PDB entry 6Q3G | electron microscopy, 3.80 A resolution | chains C2 and N2 of the 668 polymer chains in the assembly

Chain C2 (and N2):
Name: Minor structural protein
From: Staphylococcus phage P68
Notes: chain N2 of this document is another copy of the same molecule, construct and numbering; everything in this record applies to it too
UniProt: Q859I6 (Q859I6_9CAUD); residue numbers follow UniProt; this construct covers 1-647
Sequence (647 residues; each row starts with the number of its first residue):
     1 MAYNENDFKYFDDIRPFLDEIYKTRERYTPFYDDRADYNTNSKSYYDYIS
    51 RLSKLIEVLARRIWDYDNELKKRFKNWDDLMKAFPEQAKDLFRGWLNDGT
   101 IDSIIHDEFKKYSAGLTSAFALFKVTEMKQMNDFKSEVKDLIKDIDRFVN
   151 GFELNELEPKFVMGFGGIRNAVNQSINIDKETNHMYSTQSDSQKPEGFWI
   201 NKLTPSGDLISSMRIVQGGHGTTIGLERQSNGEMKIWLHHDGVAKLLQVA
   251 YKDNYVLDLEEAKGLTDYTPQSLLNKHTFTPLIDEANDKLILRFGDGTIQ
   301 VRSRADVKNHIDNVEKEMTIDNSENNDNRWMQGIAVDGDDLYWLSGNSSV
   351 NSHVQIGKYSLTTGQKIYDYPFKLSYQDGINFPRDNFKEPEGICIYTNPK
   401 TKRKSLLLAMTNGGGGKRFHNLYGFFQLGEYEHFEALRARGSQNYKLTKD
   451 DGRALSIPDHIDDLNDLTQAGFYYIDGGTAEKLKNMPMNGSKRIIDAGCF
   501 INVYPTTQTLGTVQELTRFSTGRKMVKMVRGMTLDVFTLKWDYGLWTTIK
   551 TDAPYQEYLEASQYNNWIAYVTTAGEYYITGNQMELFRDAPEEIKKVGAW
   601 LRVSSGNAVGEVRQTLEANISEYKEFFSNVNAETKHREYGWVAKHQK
Not modelled in the structure: 1-138, 322-327, 646-647
From the paper describing this entry:
  - self-association interface (contacts with another copy of this molecule): Q229 to Q271, S349 to N386

How chain C2 and chain N2 interact:
Contacting residue pairs (174):
  I142(C2) with I142(N2), hydrophobic
  D146(C2) with L141(N2); I145(N2)
  V149(C2) with F148(N2), hydrophobic
  N150(C2) with I145(N2)
  F161(C2) with D450(N2)
  G164(C2) with D450(N2), hydrogen bond (backbone-side chain)
  G166(C2) with D451(N2)
  G167(C2) with R453(N2), hydrogen bond (backbone-side chain)
  I168(C2) with R453(N2), hydrogen bond (backbone-side chain)
  R169(C2) with R453(N2)
  E181(C2) with I380(N2)
  T182(C2) with G379(N2); I380(N2), hydrogen bond (backbone-backbone); F382(N2)
  N183(C2) with S375(N2), hydrogen bond; I380(N2)
  H184(C2) with D378(N2), hydrogen bond (side chain-backbone); F382(N2)
  T204(C2) with D378(N2)
  P205(C2) with Q377(N2); D378(N2); G379(N2)
  D208(C2) with D450(N2); D451(N2)
  R384(C2) with S456(N2), hydrogen bond (side chain-backbone); P458(N2)
  D385(C2) with P458(N2); D459(N2), hydrogen bond (side chain-backbone)
  N398(C2) with E158(N2), hydrogen bond
  K400(C2) with N155(N2), hydrogen bond (side chain-backbone); E156(N2); L157(N2); Y370(N2)
  T401(C2) with E158(N2)
  R403(C2) with F148(N2)
  G414(C2) with D459(N2)
  K417(C2) with S456(N2); I457(N2), hydrogen bond (side chain-backbone); P458(N2); D459(N2), salt bridge
  F419(C2) with K449(N2)
  L428(C2) with F148(N2)
  E432(C2) with K160(N2), salt bridge; Y431(N2)
  H433(C2) with E158(N2), salt bridge
  E435(C2) with E435(N2)
  A436(C2) with K160(N2); F161(N2); Y431(N2)
  L437(C2) with S375(N2)
  A439(C2) with F161(N2); R438(N2)
  R440(C2) with F161(N2); Q377(N2); F419(N2)
  Q443(C2) with S442(N2); Q443(N2), hydrogen bond (backbone-backbone)
  N444(C2) with R438(N2); G441(N2); S442(N2), hydrogen bond
  Y445(C2) with D208(N2); G441(N2); Q443(N2)
  K446(C2) with R440(N2), hydrogen bond (side chain-backbone); G441(N2), hydrogen bond (backbone-backbone); S442(N2), hydrogen bond (side chain-backbone); Q443(N2); N444(N2)
  L447(C2) with Q443(N2), hydrogen bond (backbone-side chain)
  T448(C2) with Q443(N2), hydrogen bond; P505(N2)
  K449(C2) with Y445(N2); Q508(N2), hydrogen bond
  D450(C2) with N444(N2), hydrogen bond; Y445(N2)
  D451(C2) with Y445(N2)
  G452(C2) with Y445(N2); A470(N2); P505(N2); T506(N2), hydrogen bond (backbone-backbone)
  R453(C2) with T506(N2); T507(N2); Q508(N2), hydrogen bond (side chain-backbone); L510(N2)
  A454(C2) with P505(N2); T506(N2), hydrogen bond (backbone-backbone)
  S456(C2) with Q508(N2)
  F472(C2) with Y504(N2), hydrophobic; P505(N2), hydrophobic
  Y474(C2) with T507(N2)
  F500(C2) with Y504(N2), hydrophobic; P505(N2); T507(N2); V513(N2), hydrophobic
  Q508(C2) with N170(N2), hydrogen bond; G416(N2); K417(N2); R418(N2), hydrogen bond (side chain-backbone)
  F519(C2) with T507(N2); T512(N2); V513(N2), hydrophobic; G531(N2); M532(N2); T533(N2)
  T521(C2) with G531(N2); M532(N2); G544(N2); L545(N2)
  G522(C2) with L545(N2)
  R523(C2) with L545(N2)
  K524(C2) with T547(N2)
  M525(C2) with V513(N2), hydrophobic; R530(N2); G531(N2); T547(N2), hydrogen bond (backbone-side chain)
  K527(C2) with Y504(N2), hydrogen bond; E515(N2), salt bridge; I549(N2)
  V536(C2) with R169(N2); W199(N2)
  F537(C2) with Q193(N2); V256(N2)
  L539(C2) with I168(N2), hydrophobic; W199(N2), hydrophobic; N254(N2); Y255(N2)
  I549(C2) with I549(N2), hydrophobic
  K550(C2) with I549(N2); K550(N2), hydrogen bond (backbone-backbone)
  T551(C2) with T547(N2); T548(N2); I549(N2)
  D552(C2) with T547(N2); T548(N2), hydrogen bond (backbone-backbone); A574(N2); S605(N2)
  A553(C2) with L545(N2), hydrophobic; W546(N2); T547(N2); S605(N2); G606(N2), hydrogen bond (backbone-backbone)
  P554(C2) with L545(N2), hydrophobic; W546(N2); G606(N2); A632(N2), hydrophobic
  Y555(C2) with L545(N2), hydrophobic; G606(N2)
  Q556(C2) with G606(N2); N607(N2); A608(N2)
  E576(C2) with S604(N2); S605(N2), hydrogen bond
  Y578(C2) with N607(N2); A608(N2)
  T580(C2) with A608(N2)
  W600(C2) with S604(N2); S605(N2), hydrogen bond (side chain-backbone); G606(N2); N607(N2); R613(N2); N629(N2)
  E617(C2) with R613(N2), salt bridge
  A618(C2) with R613(N2), hydrogen bond (backbone-side chain)
  N619(C2) with N607(N2); R613(N2); N629(N2), hydrogen bond
  I620(C2) with R613(N2), hydrogen bond (backbone-side chain); F627(N2); Y639(N2)
  S621(C2) with V642(N2)
  E622(C2) with F627(N2)
  Y623(C2) with F627(N2), hydrophobic; K644(N2)
Interface residues without a listed pair, chain C2 (93 interface residues in all): I145, M163, F165, N170, K180, G207, R228, G415, R438, T509, L510, T517, S520
Interface residues without a listed pair, chain N2 (98 interface residues in all): V149, L209, R214, Y376, N421, L428, G429, E432, A439, L447, Y473, G511, V529, D542, G610, E611, A643
The authors on this interface:
  - interface residues, chain N2: S349(N2)

In short:
93 residues of chain C2 and 98 residues of chain N2 are in contact, with 35 hydrogen bonds and 5 salt bridges.
Polar contacts include K417(C2)-D459(N2), E432(C2)-K160(N2) and H433(C2)-E158(N2). The paper reports the
interface residue S349(N2); a self-association interface involving Q229(C2) and S349(C2).
Both chains are Minor structural protein (Staphylococcus phage P68). Entry 6Q3G (Structure of native
bacteriophage P68) was determined by electron microscopy (same publication as 6IAB, 6IAC, 6IAT, 6IAW and
6IB1).
